3HVE - chains A and B; structure by X-ray diffraction, 2.80 A resolution.

[Chain A]
Protein: Gigaxonin
Organism: Homo sapiens
UniProtKB: Q9H2C0 (GAN_HUMAN); residue numbers follow UniProt; this construct covers 1-254
Sequence (256 residues; row label = number of the first residue in the row; numbers below 1 keep their minus sign (Gly-1 is residue -1)):
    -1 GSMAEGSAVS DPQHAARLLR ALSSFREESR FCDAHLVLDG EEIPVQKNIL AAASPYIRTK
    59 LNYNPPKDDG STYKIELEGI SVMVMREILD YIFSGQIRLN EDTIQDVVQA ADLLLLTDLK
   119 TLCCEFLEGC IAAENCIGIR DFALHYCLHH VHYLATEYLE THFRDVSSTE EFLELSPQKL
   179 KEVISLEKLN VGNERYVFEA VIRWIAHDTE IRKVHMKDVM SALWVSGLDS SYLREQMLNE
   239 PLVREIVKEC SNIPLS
Not modelled in the structure: -1 to 7, 26-27, 60-70, 99, 186-192, 206-207, 228, 248-254
Modified residues: Mse1 (selenomethionine); Mse81, Mse83, Mse214, Mse218, Mse235 (selenomethionine; parent Met)
Construct notes: expression tag (-1 to 0)
UniProt features mapped onto this chain:
  - natural variant: Arg15 (R15S: In GAN1), Ala51 (A51P: In GAN1), Ser52 (S52G: In GAN1), Ser79 (S79L: In GAN1), Val82 (V82F: In GAN1), Ile86 (I86F: In GAN1), Tyr89 (Y89C: In GAN1), Ile102 (I102T: Found in hereditary motor and sensory neuropathy), Arg138 (R138H: In GAN1), Val195 (V195F: In GAN1)

[Chain B]
Protein: Gigaxonin
Organism: Homo sapiens
UniProtKB: Q9H2C0 (GAN_HUMAN); the construct has insertions or renumbered stretches relative to UniProt, so the offset changes along the chain: 1-35 = UniProt 1-35; 37-40 = UniProt 36-39; 42-254 = UniProt 42-254
Sequence (256 residues; row label = number of the first residue in the row; note: 2 numbers in that range are skipped by the numbering (no residue carries them; nothing is unmodelled there); a row labelled like 40A-40B holds insertion residues (40A, then the next letters in order); numbers below 1 keep their minus sign (Gly-1 is residue -1); X marks 46 residues of unknown identity (built as UNK)):
    -1 GSMAEGSAVS DPQHAARLLR ALSSFREESR FCDAHLV
    37 LDGE
40A-40B EI
    42 PVQKNILAAA SPYIRTKLNY NPPKDDGSTY KIELEGISVM VMREILDYIF SGQIRLNEDT
   102 IQDVVQAADL LLLTDLKTLC CEFLEGCIAA ENCIGIRDFA LHYCLHHVHY LATEYLETHF
   162 RDVXXXXXXX XXXXXXXXXX XXXXXXXXXX XXXXXXXXXX XXXXXXXXXK VHMKDVMSAL
   222 WVSGLDSSYL REQMLNEPLV REIVKECSNI PLS
Not modelled in the structure: -1 to 8, 26-27, 37-39, 40A-40B, 60-70, 98, 101, 131-132, 147, 186-191, 206-210, 226-227, 240-254
Modified residues: Mse1 (selenomethionine); Mse81, Mse83, Mse214, Mse218, Mse235 (selenomethionine; parent Met)
Construct notes: expression tag (-1 to 0)

[Interface between chain A and chain B]
Residue-residue contacts (47; chain A residue first):
  Ser8(A) - Gln94(B)
  Asp9(A) - Gln94(B)
  His12(A) - Leu17(B)
  His12(A) - Tyr89(B)  hydrogen bond (side chain-backbone)
  His12(A) - Ile90(B)  hydrogen bond (side chain-backbone)
  His12(A) - Gly93(B)
  Ala13(A) - Ala13(B)
  Ala13(A) - Ala14(B)
  Ala13(A) - Leu17(B)  hydrophobic
  Ala14(A) - Ala13(B)
  Arg15(A) - Tyr89(B)  hydrogen bond
  Arg15(A) - Asp116(B)  salt bridge
  Leu16(A) - Leu17(B)  hydrophobic
  Leu16(A) - Ala51(B)  hydrophobic
  Leu16(A) - Ile90(B)
  Leu17(A) - Ala13(B)  hydrophobic
  Leu17(A) - Leu16(B)  hydrophobic
  Ala19(A) - Ala50(B)
  Leu20(A) - Asn46(B)
  Leu20(A) - Ala50(B)  hydrophobic
  Phe23(A) - Asn46(B)
  Phe23(A) - Ala49(B)
  Phe23(A) - Ala50(B)
  Arg28(A) - Leu59(B)
  Phe29(A) - Ala49(B)  hydrophobic
  Gln44(A) - Asn46(B)  hydrogen bond
  Lys45(A) - Phe29(B)
  Asn46(A) - Leu20(B)
  Asn46(A) - Phe23(B)
  Asn46(A) - Phe29(B)
  Asn46(A) - Gln44(B)  hydrogen bond
  Asn46(A) - Asn46(B)  hydrogen bond
  Asn46(A) - Ile47(B)
  Ala49(A) - Phe29(B)  hydrophobic
  Ala50(A) - Leu16(B)
  Ala50(A) - Ala19(B)
  Ala50(A) - Leu20(B)  hydrophobic
  Ala50(A) - Phe23(B)  hydrophobic
  Ala51(A) - Leu16(B)  hydrophobic
  Leu59(A) - Arg28(B)  hydrogen bond (backbone-side chain)
  Leu59(A) - Phe29(B)  hydrophobic
  Tyr89(A) - His12(B)
  Ile90(A) - His12(B)  hydrogen bond (backbone-side chain)
  Ile90(A) - Leu16(B)
  Ser92(A) - His12(B)
  Gly93(A) - Asp9(B)
  Gly93(A) - His12(B)  hydrogen bond (backbone-side chain)
Other interface residues (no listed pair), chain A (29 interface residues in all): Ile47, Arg56, Tyr71, Phe91, Leu120
Other interface residues (no listed pair), chain B (27 interface residues in all): Lys45, Arg56, Phe91, Ser92

[In short]
Chain A and chain B form an interface of 29 and 27 residues respectively; the contacts include 9 hydrogen
bonds and 1 salt bridge. Polar contacts include Arg15(A)-Asp116(B), His12(A)-Tyr89(B) and His12(A)-Ile90(B).
Here chain A is Gigaxonin and chain B is Gigaxonin, both from Homo sapiens. Entry 3HVE (Structures of
SPOP-Substrate Complexes: Insights into Molecular Architectures of BTB-Cul3 Ubiquitin Ligases:
GigaxoninBTB/3-box) was determined by X-ray diffraction together with 3HQH, 3HQI, 3HQL, 3HQM, 3HSV, 3HU6, 3IVQ
and 3IVV from the same study.
